Entry 4NM6 (X-ray diffraction, 2.03 A resolution); this record covers chains A and B of the 3 polymer chains in the assembly.

Chain A:
Protein: Methylcytosine dioxygenase TET2
Source organism: Homo sapiens
Notes: EC 1.14.11.-
Reference sequence: Q6N021 (TET2_HUMAN); the construct has insertions or renumbered stretches relative to UniProt, so the offset changes along the chain: 1129-1463 = UniProt 1129-1463; 1812-1828 = UniProt 1464-1480; 1844-1936 = UniProt 1844-1936
Amino-acid sequence (463 residues; each row starts with the number of its first residue; note: 348 numbers in that range are skipped by the numbering (no residue carries them; nothing is unmodelled there)):
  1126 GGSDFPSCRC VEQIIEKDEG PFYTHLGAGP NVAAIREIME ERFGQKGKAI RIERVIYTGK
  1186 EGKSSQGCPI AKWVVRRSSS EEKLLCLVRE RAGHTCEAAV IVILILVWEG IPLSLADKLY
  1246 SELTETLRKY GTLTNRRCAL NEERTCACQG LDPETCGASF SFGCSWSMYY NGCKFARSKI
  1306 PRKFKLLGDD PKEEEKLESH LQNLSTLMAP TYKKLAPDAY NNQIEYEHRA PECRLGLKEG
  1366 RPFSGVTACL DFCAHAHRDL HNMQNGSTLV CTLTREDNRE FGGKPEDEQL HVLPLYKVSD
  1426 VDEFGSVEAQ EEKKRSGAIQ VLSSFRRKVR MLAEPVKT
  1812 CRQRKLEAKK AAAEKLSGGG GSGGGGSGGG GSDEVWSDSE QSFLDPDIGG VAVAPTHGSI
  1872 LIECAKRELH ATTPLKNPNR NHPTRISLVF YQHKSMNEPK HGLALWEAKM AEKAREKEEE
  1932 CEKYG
Unresolved in the structure: 1126-1131, 1136-1143, 1812-1841, 1925-1936
Construct notes: expression tag (1126-1128); linker (1829-1843)
UniProt features mapped onto this chain:
  - region: Ser1290 to Ser1303 (Interaction with DNA)
  - binding site (Zn(2+)): Cys1133, Cys1135, Cys1193, His1219, Cys1221, Cys1271, Cys1273, Cys1289, Cys1298, Cys1358, His1380, His1912
  - binding site (2-oxoglutarate): Arg1261, Cys1374, His1416, Arg1896 to Ser1898
  - binding site (Fe cation): His1382, Asp1384, His1881
  - binding site (substrate): Asn1387, Tyr1902 to His1904
  - cross-link: Lys1299 (Glycyl lysine isopeptide (Lys-Gly) (interchain with G-Cter in ubiquitin))
Ion coordination: Zn2+ site 1: Cys1133, Cys1135, His1219, Cys1221; Zn2+ site 2: Cys1193, Cys1271, Cys1273, His1380; Zn2+ site 3: Cys1289, Cys1298, Cys1358, His1912; Fe2+: His1382, Asp1384, His1881 (together with N-oxalylglycine)
Residues lining bound ligands: N-oxalylglycine (OGA): Arg1261, Cys1374, Ala1379, His1382, Asp1384, Val1395, His1416, His1881, Thr1883, Arg1896, Ser1898, Val1900

Chain B:
Molecule: 12-nt DNA strand
Sequence (12 nucleotides; each row starts with the number of its first residue):
     1 ACCACCGGTG GT
Unresolved in the structure: 12
Modified residues: 5CM (5-methyl-2'-deoxy-cytidine-5'-monophosphate) at position 6

Chain A / chain B interface:
Pairs across the interface (23; chain A residue first):
  Arg1261(A) with 5CM_6(B), base contact
  Arg1262(A) with DA4(B), hydrogen bond to the phosphate; DC5(B), salt bridge to the phosphate; 5CM_6(B), hydrogen bond to the phosphate
  Arg1269(A) with DA4(B), salt bridge to the phosphate
  Ser1286(A) with 5CM_6(B), sugar contact
  Ser1290(A) with DG7(B), hydrogen bond to the phosphate
  Tyr1294(A) with DG7(B), base contact
  Tyr1295(A) with DG7(B), hydrogen bond to the base
  Lys1299(A) with DG7(B), hydrogen bond to the phosphate; DG8(B), salt bridge to the phosphate
  Phe1300(A) with DG8(B), phosphate contact
  Arg1302(A) with DT9(B), base contact
  Ser1303(A) with DG8(B), hydrogen bond to the phosphate; DT9(B), hydrogen bond to the phosphate
  Lys1304(A) with DG10(B), salt bridge to the phosphate
  Thr1372(A) with 5CM_6(B), base contact
  Asp1384(A) with 5CM_6(B), base contact
  His1386(A) with 5CM_6(B), base contact
  Asn1387(A) with 5CM_6(B), hydrogen bond to the base
  Val1900(A) with 5CM_6(B), base contact
  Tyr1902(A) with 5CM_6(B), base contact
  His1904(A) with 5CM_6(B), hydrogen bond to the base
Also at the interface, not in a pair above, chain A (24 interface residues in all): Thr1259, Trp1291, Met1293, Lys1310, Thr1463

In short:
24 residues of chain A and 7 residues of chain B are in contact; the contacts include 9 hydrogen bonds and 4
salt bridges. Polar pairs include Tyr1295(A)-DG7(B), Asn1387(A)-5CM_6(B) and His1904(A)-5CM_6(B). Chain A
binds N-oxalylglycine.
Here chain A is Methylcytosine dioxygenase TET2 (Homo sapiens) and chain B is a 12-nt DNA strand. Entry 4NM6
(Crystal structure of TET2-DNA complex) was determined by X-ray diffraction.
